3K4A - chains A and B; structure by X-ray diffraction, 2.90 A resolution.

[Chain A (and B)]
Molecule: Beta-glucuronidase
From: Escherichia coli
Notes: EC 3.2.1.31; engineered mutation(s): A64V, P266L; chain B of this document is another copy of the same molecule, construct and numbering; everything in this record applies to it too
UniProt: P05804 (BGLR_ECOLI); residue numbers follow UniProt; this construct covers 1-603
Sequence (605 residues; row label = number of the first residue in the row; numbers below 1 keep their minus sign (Ser-1 is residue -1)):
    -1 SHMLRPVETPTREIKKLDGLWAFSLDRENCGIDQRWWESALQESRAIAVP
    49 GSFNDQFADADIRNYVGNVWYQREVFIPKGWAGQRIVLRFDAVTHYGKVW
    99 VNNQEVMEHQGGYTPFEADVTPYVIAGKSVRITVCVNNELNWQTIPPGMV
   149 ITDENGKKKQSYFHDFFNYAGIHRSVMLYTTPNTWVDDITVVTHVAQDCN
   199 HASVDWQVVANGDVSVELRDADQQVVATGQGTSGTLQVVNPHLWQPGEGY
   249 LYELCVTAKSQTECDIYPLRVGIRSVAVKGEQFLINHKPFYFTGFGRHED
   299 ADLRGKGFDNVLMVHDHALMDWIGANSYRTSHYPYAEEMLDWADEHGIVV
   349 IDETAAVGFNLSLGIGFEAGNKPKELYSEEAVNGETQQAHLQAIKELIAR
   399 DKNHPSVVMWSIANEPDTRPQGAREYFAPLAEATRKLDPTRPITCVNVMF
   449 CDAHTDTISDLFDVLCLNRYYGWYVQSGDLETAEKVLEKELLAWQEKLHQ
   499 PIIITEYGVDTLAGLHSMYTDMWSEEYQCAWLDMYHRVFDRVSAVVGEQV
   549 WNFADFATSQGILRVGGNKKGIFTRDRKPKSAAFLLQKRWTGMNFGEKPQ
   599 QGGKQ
Disordered / not traced: 364-371
Differences from the reference sequence: expression tag (-1 to 0)
Modified / non-standard residues: Mse1, Mse105, Mse147, Mse175, Mse311, Mse318, Mse337, Mse407, Mse447, Mse516, Mse520, Mse532, Mse591 (selenomethionine; parent Met)
Curated features (UniProtKB/Swiss-Prot):
  - motif: Asn566 to Lys568 (N-K motif)
  - active site: Glu413 (Proton donor), Glu504 (Nucleophile)
  - binding site (D-glucuronate): Asp163, Asn412, Asn466, Tyr472, Glu504, Trp549, Lys568

[Interface between chain A and chain B]
Pairs across the interface - 52 pairs, chain A then chain B:
  Glu6(A) - Phe74(B)
  Thr7(A) - Phe74(B)
  Arg10(A) - Pro76(B)
  Arg10(A) - Lys77(B)
  Asp16(A) - Asn308(B)  hydrogen bond (backbone-side chain)
  Leu18(A) - Asn308(B)
  Ala44(A) - Val312(B)
  Ala46(A) - Asn308(B)
  Ala46(A) - Val309(B)
  Ala46(A) - Val312(B)
  Asp53(A) - His313(B)
  Gln54(A) - Val309(B)
  Gln54(A) - Val312(B)
  Gln54(A) - His313(B)
  Phe55(A) - Val312(B)  hydrophobic
  Phe55(A) - Ala316(B)
  Ala56(A) - His313(B)
  Ala56(A) - Leu317(B)  hydrophobic
  Phe74(A) - Glu6(B)
  Phe74(A) - Thr7(B)
  Pro76(A) - Arg10(B)
  Lys77(A) - Arg10(B)
  Gly78(A) - Arg10(B)
  Gly78(A) - Lys77(B)
  Gly78(A) - Gly78(B)
  Asp300(A) - Asp574(B)
  Leu301(A) - Val309(B)  hydrophobic
  Leu301(A) - Leu310(B)  hydrophobic
  Leu301(A) - His313(B)
  Arg302(A) - Arg302(B)
  Arg302(A) - Asp307(B)  salt bridge
  Arg302(A) - Val309(B)
  Asp307(A) - Arg302(B)  salt bridge
  Asn308(A) - Gly17(B)
  Asn308(A) - Leu18(B)
  Asn308(A) - Ala46(B)
  Val309(A) - Leu301(B)  hydrophobic
  Val309(A) - Arg302(B)
  Leu310(A) - Leu301(B)  hydrophobic
  Mse311(A) - Leu18(B)  hydrophobic
  Val312(A) - Ala44(B)
  Val312(A) - Gln54(B)
  Val312(A) - Phe55(B)  hydrophobic
  His313(A) - Asp53(B)  hydrogen bond (side chain-backbone)
  His313(A) - Gln54(B)
  His313(A) - Ala56(B)
  His313(A) - Leu301(B)
  Ala316(A) - Phe55(B)
  Leu317(A) - Ala56(B)  hydrophobic
  Trp340(A) - Leu18(B)  hydrophobic
  Trp340(A) - Ala44(B)  hydrophobic
  Asp574(A) - Asp300(B)
Also at the interface, not in a pair above, chain A (32 interface residues in all): Pro8, Arg43, Ile45
Also at the interface, not in a pair above, chain B (33 interface residues in all): Pro8, Ile12, Lys13, Arg43, Ile75, Arg575

[Summary]
The interface between chain A and chain B involves 32 residues on one side and 33 on the other; the contacts
include 2 hydrogen bonds and 2 salt bridges. Polar contacts include Arg302(A)-Asp307(B), Asp16(A)-Asn308(B)
and His313(A)-Asp53(B).
Both chains are Beta-glucuronidase (Escherichia coli). Entry 3K4A (Crystal structure of selenomethionine
substituted E. coli beta-glucuronidase) was determined by X-ray diffraction together with 3K46, 3K4D, 3LPF and
3LPG from the same study.
